Entry 6AH3 (electron microscopy, 3.48 A resolution); this record covers chains A and H of the 12 polymer chains in the assembly.

== Chain A ==
Molecule: Ribonuclease P RNA
From: Saccharomyces cerevisiae (strain ATCC 204508 / S288c)
Sequence (369 nucleotides; numbered 1 to 369; the number before each row is that of its first residue):
     1 GUGGAACAGUGGUAAUUCCUACGAUUAAGAAACCUGUUUACAGAAGGAUC
    51 CCCACCUAUGGGCGGGUUAUCAGAUAUUAUCAGGUGGGAAAUUCGGUGGA
   101 ACACAGUGGAGCCUUGUCCUCCGGGUUAAUGUCGCUUUUGGCAUUGGCCC
   151 CUGCUCCUGAGAGAAGAAAUAUACUGGGGAACCAGUCUUUACCGACCGUU
   201 GUUAUCAGAAAUUCACGGAGUUCGGCCUAGGUCGGACUCCGAUGGGAACG
   251 GCAACGGUUGUUCCGUUUGACUUGUCGCCCGCUACGGCGUGAGCGUCAAG
   301 GUCUGUUGAGUGCAAUCGUAGGACGUCAUUAGUGGCGAACCCGAUACCGA
   351 UUACUGCUGCUGUUCCAGC
Ion coordination: Mg2+ site 1: A91, U92, U93 (shared with 1 residue of chain T); Mg2+ site 2: A91, G343, A344 (shared with 2 residues of chain T)

== Chain H ==
Molecule: Ribonucleases P/MRP protein subunit POP8
From: Saccharomyces cerevisiae (strain ATCC 204508 / S288c)
Notes: EC 3.1.26.5
UniProtKB: P38208 (POP8_YEAST); numbering as in UniProt (aligned over 1-133)
Amino-acid sequence (133 residues; numbered 1 to 133; the number before each row is that of its first residue):
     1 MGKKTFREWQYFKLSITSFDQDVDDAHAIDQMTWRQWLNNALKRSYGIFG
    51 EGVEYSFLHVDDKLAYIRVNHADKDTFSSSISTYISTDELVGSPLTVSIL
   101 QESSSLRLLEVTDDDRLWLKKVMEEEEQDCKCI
Not modelled in the structure: 1-2

== Chain A / chain H interface ==
Residue-residue contacts (11):
  G321(A) - Lys4(H)  salt bridge to the phosphate
  G322(A) - Lys3(H)  hydrogen bond to the phosphate
  G322(A) - Lys4(H)  phosphate contact
  A323(A) - Lys3(H)  salt bridge to the phosphate
  U330(A) - Arg107(H)  hydrogen bond to the sugar
  A331(A) - Arg107(H)  salt bridge to the phosphate
  G332(A) - Lys131(H)  salt bridge to the phosphate
  U333(A) - Thr5(H)  phosphate contact
  G334(A) - Thr5(H)  hydrogen bond to the phosphate
  G334(A) - Arg7(H)  hydrogen bond to the phosphate
  G335(A) - Arg7(H)  salt bridge to the phosphate

== Summary ==
Chain A and chain H form an interface of 9 and 6 residues respectively; the contacts include 4 hydrogen bonds
and 5 salt bridges. Polar contacts include U330(A)-Arg107(H), G322(A)-Lys3(H) and G334(A)-Thr5(H). The Mg2+
site 1 is built by A91(A), U92(A) and U93(A).
Chain A is Ribonuclease P RNA and chain H is Ribonucleases P/MRP protein subunit POP8, both from Saccharomyces
cerevisiae (strain ATCC 204508 / S288c); the structure, Cryo-EM structure of yeast Ribonuclease P with
pre-tRNA substrate, was determined by electron microscopy (same publication as 6AGB).
